PDB entry 8G8J | X-ray diffraction, 1.74 A resolution | chains A and P of the 3 polymer chains in the assembly

[Chain A]
Name: DNA polymerase eta
Organism: Homo sapiens
Notes: EC 2.7.7.7
Reference sequence: Q9Y253 (POLH_HUMAN); residues 1-432 here = UniProt positions 1-432
Sequence (432 residues; row label = number of the first residue in the row):
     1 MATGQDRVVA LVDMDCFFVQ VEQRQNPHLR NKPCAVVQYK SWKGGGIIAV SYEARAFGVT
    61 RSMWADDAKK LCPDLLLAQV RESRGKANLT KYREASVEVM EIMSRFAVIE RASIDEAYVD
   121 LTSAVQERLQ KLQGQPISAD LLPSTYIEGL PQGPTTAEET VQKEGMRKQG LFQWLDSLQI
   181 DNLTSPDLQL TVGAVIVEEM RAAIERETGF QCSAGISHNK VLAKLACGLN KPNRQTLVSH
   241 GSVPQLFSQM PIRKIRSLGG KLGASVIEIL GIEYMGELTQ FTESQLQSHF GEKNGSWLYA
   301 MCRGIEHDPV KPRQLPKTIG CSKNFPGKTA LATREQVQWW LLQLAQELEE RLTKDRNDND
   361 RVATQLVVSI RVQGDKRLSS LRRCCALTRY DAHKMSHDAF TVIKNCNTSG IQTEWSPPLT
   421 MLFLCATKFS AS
Disordered / not traced: 1, 155-159
Ion coordination: Ca2+: Asp13, Met14, Asp115 (together with Inosine-5'-triphosphate)
Ligand contacts: Inosine-5'-triphosphate (CZU; [[(2R,3S,4R,5R)-3,4-bis(oxidanyl)-5-(6-oxidanylidene-1H-purin-9-yl)oxolan-2-yl]methoxy-oxidanyl-phosphoryl] phosphono hydrogen phosphate): Asp13, Met14, Asp15, Cys16, Phe17, Phe18, Ile48, Ala49, Tyr52, Arg55, Arg61, Ile114, Asp115, Glu116
Curated features (UniProtKB/Swiss-Prot):
  - binding site (Mg(2+)): Asp13, Met14, Asp115, Glu116
  - binding site (Mn(2+)): Asp13, Met14, Asp115, Glu116
  - binding site (a 2'-deoxyribonucleoside 5'-triphosphate): Arg61

[Chain P]
Molecule: 8-nt DNA strand
Sequence (8 nucleotides; row label = number of the first residue in the row):
     1 AGTGTGAG

[Chain A / chain P interface]
Pairs across the interface (20):
  Ser113(A) - DG8(P)  hydrogen bond to the phosphate
  Asp115(A) - DG8(P)  phosphate contact
  Glu116(A) - DG8(P)  phosphate contact
  Lys224(A) - DG8(P)  salt bridge to the phosphate
  Ser257(A) - DG6(P)  phosphate contact
  Ser257(A) - DA7(P)  hydrogen bond to the phosphate
  Leu258(A) - DA7(P)  hydrogen bond to the phosphate
  Gly259(A) - DA7(P)  hydrogen bond to the phosphate
  Gly260(A) - DG6(P)  phosphate contact
  Gly260(A) - DA7(P)  phosphate contact
  Lys261(A) - DT5(P)  salt bridge to the phosphate
  Lys261(A) - DG6(P)  hydrogen bond to the phosphate
  Leu262(A) - DG6(P)  hydrogen bond to the phosphate
  Arg377(A) - DG4(P)  salt bridge to the phosphate
  Leu381(A) - DT3(P)  phosphate contact
  Arg382(A) - DG2(P)  phosphate contact
  Arg382(A) - DT3(P)  hydrogen bond to the phosphate
  Arg383(A) - DG2(P)  phosphate contact
  Cys384(A) - DA1(P)  sugar contact
  Cys384(A) - DG2(P)  hydrogen bond to the phosphate
Other interface residues (no listed pair), chain A (18 interface residues in all): Ile255, Arg256, Ser380

[In short]
18 residues of chain A face 8 of chain P across their interface; the contacts include 8 hydrogen bonds and 3
salt bridges. Polar pairs include Ser113(A)-DG8(P), Ser257(A)-DA7(P) and Leu258(A)-DA7(P). Bound to chain A:
Inosine-5'-triphosphate.
Chain A is DNA polymerase eta (Homo sapiens) and chain P is an 8-nt DNA strand; the structure, Crystal
structure of human DNA polymerase eta incorporating ITP across dT, was determined by X-ray diffraction.
